Entry 8I10 (electron microscopy, 3.96 A resolution); this record covers chains B and U of the 12 polymer chains in the assembly.

# Chain B
Protein: Beta-arrestin-2
From: Bos taurus
UniProtKB: P32120 (ARRB2_BOVIN); numbering as in UniProt (aligned over 1-420)
Chain sequence (420 residues; row label = number of the first residue in the row):
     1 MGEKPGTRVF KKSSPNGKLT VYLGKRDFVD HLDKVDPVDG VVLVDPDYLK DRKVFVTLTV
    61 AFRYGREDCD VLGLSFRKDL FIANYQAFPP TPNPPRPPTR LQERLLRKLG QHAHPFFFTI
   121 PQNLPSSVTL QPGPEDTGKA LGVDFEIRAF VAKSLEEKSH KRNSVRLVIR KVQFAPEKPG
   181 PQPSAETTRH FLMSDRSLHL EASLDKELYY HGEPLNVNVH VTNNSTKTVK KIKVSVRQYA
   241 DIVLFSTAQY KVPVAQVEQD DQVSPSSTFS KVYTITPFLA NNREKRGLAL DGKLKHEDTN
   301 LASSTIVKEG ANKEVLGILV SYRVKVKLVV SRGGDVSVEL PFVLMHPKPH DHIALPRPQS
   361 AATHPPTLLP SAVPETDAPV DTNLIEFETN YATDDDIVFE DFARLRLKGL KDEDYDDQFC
Disordered / not traced: 1-6, 96, 351-420
Sequence notes: engineered mutation Gly17 (Cys in P32120), Val60 (Cys in P32120), Cys69 (Leu in P32120), Ser126 (Cys in P32120), Leu141 (Cys in P32120), Val151 (Cys in P32120), Val243 (Cys in P32120), Val252 (Cys in P32120), Ser270 (Cys in P32120), Phe278 (Leu in P32120), Ala280 (Ser in P32120)
Swiss-Prot annotation at these positions:
  - motif: Asp396 to Arg406 ([DE]-X(1,2)-F-X-X-[FL]-X-X-X-R motif)
  - modified residue: Tyr48 (Phosphotyrosine), Pro176 (Hydroxyproline), Pro181 (Hydroxyproline), Ser360 (Phosphoserine), Thr393 (Phosphothreonine)
  - mutagenesis: Lys233 (K233Q: Abolishes phosphoinositide binding and ADRB2 internalization; when associated with Q-237 and Q-251), Arg237 (R237Q: Abolishes phosphoinositide binding and ADRB2 internalization; when associated with Q-233 and Q-251), Lys251 (K251Q: Abolishes phosphoinositide binding and ADRB2 internalization; when associated with Q-233 and Q-237), Lys285 to Arg286 (Lowers self-association; impairs interaction with ADRB2, MAPK1 and MAPK3; no effect on interaction with MAPK10), Lys295 (K295A: Impairs interaction with ADRB2, MAPK1 AND MAPK3; no effect on interaction with MAPK10), Leu384 to Ile385 (Greatly reduces interaction with clathrin; when associated with A-387), Glu386 (E386K: Abolishes interaction with clathrin; when associated with K-377), Phe387 (F387A: Greatly reduces interaction with clathrin; when associated with 384-A-A-385), Glu388 (E388K: Abolishes interaction with clathrin; when associated with K-375)
From the paper describing this entry:
  - mutagenesis - L278F/S280A: increased binding to Fab30

# Chain U
Protein: Vasopressin V2 receptor
UniProtKB: P30518 (V2R_HUMAN); residues 343-371 here = UniProt positions 343-371
Chain sequence (29 residues; each row starts with the number of its first residue):
   343 ARGRTPPSLG PQDESCTTAS SSLAKDTSS
Disordered / not traced: 343-358, 368-371
Modified positions: Thr347, Thr359, Thr360 (phosphothreonine; TPO); Ser350, Ser357, Ser362, Ser363, Ser364 (phosphoserine; SEP)

# How chain B and chain U interact
Contacting residue pairs (24):
  Thr7(B) with Ser364(U); Leu365(U)
  Arg8(B) with Ser362(U); Ser363(U), hydrogen bond (side chain-backbone); Ser364(U)
  Val9(B) with Ser362(U); Ser363(U), hydrogen bond (backbone-backbone); Leu365(U), hydrophobic
  Phe10(B) with Ala361(U)
  Lys11(B) with Thr360(U); Ala361(U), hydrogen bond (backbone-backbone); Ser363(U)
  Lys12(B) with Thr360(U)
  Tyr22(B) with Ser363(U)
  Arg26(B) with Thr360(U)
  Leu101(B) with Leu365(U), hydrophobic
  Arg104(B) with Leu365(U); Ala366(U), hydrogen bond (side chain-backbone); Lys367(U)
  Leu105(B) with Leu365(U), hydrophobic
  Lys108(B) with Ser363(U); Ser364(U); Leu365(U)
  Lys295(B) with Thr360(U)
Interface residues without a listed pair, chain B (15 interface residues in all): Ser13, Leu167
Interface residues without a listed pair, chain U (9 interface residues in all): Thr359

# Summary
15 residues of chain B and 9 residues of chain U are in contact, with 4 hydrogen bonds. Polar pairs include
Arg8(B)-Ser363(U), Arg104(B)-Ala366(U) and Val9(B)-Ser363(U). From UniProt: 11 mutagenesis sites on chain B.
From the paper: L278F/S280A of chain B increase binding to Fab30.
Here chain B is Beta-arrestin-2 (Bos taurus) and chain U is Vasopressin V2 receptor. Entry 8I10 (Structure of
beta-arrestin2 in complex with a phosphopeptide corresponding to the human Vasopressin V2 receptor, V2R ...)
was determined by electron microscopy, deposited together with 8GO8, 8GOC, 8GOO, 8GP3, 8I0N, 8I0Q and 8I0Z.
